7N0Y - chains C and D of the 6 polymer chains in the assembly; structure by X-ray diffraction, 2.58 A resolution.

# Chain C (and D)
Name: Acetylcholine-binding protein
Source organism: Lymnaea stagnalis
Notes: chain D of this document is another copy of the same molecule, construct and numbering; everything in this record applies to it too
UniProtKB: P58154 (ACHP_LYMST); residues 1-205 here correspond to UniProt positions 20-224 (UniProt number = residue number + 19)
Amino-acid sequence (205 residues; each row starts with the number of its first residue):
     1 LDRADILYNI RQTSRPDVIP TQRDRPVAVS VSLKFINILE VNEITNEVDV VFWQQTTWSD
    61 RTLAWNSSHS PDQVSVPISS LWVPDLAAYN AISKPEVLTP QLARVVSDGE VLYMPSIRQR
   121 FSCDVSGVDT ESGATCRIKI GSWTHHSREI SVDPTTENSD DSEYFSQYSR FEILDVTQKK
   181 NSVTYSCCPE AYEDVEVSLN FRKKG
Not modelled in the structure: 158 (chain D: 156-159, 205)
Curated features (UniProtKB/Swiss-Prot):
  - glycosylation: N66 (N-linked (GlcNAc...) asparagine)
Cystine bridges: C123-C136, C187-C188

# Chain C / chain D interface
Residue-residue contacts (51):
  R3(C) with V18(D); I19(D); T21(D); E149(D), salt bridge
  A4(C) with R15(D), hydrogen bond (backbone-side chain); V18(D)
  R11(C) with D17(D), salt bridge
  N37(C) with S122(D), hydrogen bond
  L39(C) with E47(D); I92(D), hydrophobic
  W53(C) with Y89(D); W143(D); Y185(D)
  Q55(C) with C187(D), hydrogen bond (side chain-backbone)
  S75(C) with T144(D), hydrogen bond; H145(D)
  P77(C) with D17(D)
  E96(C) with K94(D)
  V97(C) with K94(D)
  L98(C) with A91(D); I92(D); S93(D); K94(D); P95(D)
  T99(C) with W143(D)
  P100(C) with D85(D); L86(D); A87(D); W143(D)
  L102(C) with D85(D); T144(D)
  R104(C) with T144(D); H145(D); H146(D); E149(D), salt bridge
  M114(C) with W143(D), hydrogen bond (backbone-side chain); C187(D), hydrophobic
  S116(C) with W143(D)
  R118(C) with I92(D), hydrogen bond (side chain-backbone)
  E163(C) with Y185(D); S186(D), hydrogen bond (side chain-backbone)
  Y164(C) with Y185(D), hydrophobic; S186(D); C187(D), hydrogen bond (side chain-backbone)
  S166(C) with S122(D), hydrogen bond
  Y168(C) with N46(D), hydrogen bond (backbone-side chain); D124(D); R137(D), hydrogen bond
  R170(C) with E43(D), hydrogen bond (side chain-backbone); I44(D), hydrogen bond (side chain-backbone); N46(D)
Also at the interface, not in a pair above, chain C (31 interface residues in all): L7, Y8, E40, V51, Q73, P115, E157
Also at the interface, not in a pair above, chain D (32 interface residues in all): T45, C123, T184

# In short
The interface between chain C and chain D involves 31 residues on one side and 32 on the other; the contacts
include 13 hydrogen bonds and 3 salt bridges. Polar contacts include R3(C)-E149(D), R11(C)-D17(D) and
R104(C)-E149(D).
Chain C and chain D are both Acetylcholine-binding protein (Lymnaea stagnalis); the structure, Rigidity of
loop 1 contributes to equipotency of globular and ribbon isomers of alpha-conotoxin AusIA, was determined by
X-ray diffraction together with 7N0W from the same study.
